8Y3D - chains I and O of the 16 polymer chains in the assembly; structure by electron microscopy, 5.10 A resolution (low resolution: residue-level contacts below are approximate; hydrogen-bond / salt-bridge calls are withheld).

== Chain I ==
Molecule: 250-nt DNA strand
Sequence (250 nucleotides; numbered 1 to 250; the number before each row is that of its first residue):
     1 ATCGGATGTATATATCTGACACGTGCCTGGAGACTAGGGAGTAATCCCCT
    51 TGGCGGTTAAAACGCGGGGGACAGCGCGTACGTGCGTTTAAGCGGTGCTA
   101 GAGCTGTCTACGACCAATTGAGCTCGAGCCTGGAGACTAGGGAGTAATCC
   151 CCTTGGCGGTTAAAACGCGGGGGACAGCGCGTACGTGCGTTTAAGCGGTG
   201 CTAGAGCTGTCTACGACCAATTGAGCGGCCTCGGCACCGGGATTCTCGAT

== Chain O ==
Molecule: Histone H3.1
Source organism: Homo sapiens
UniProt: P68431 (H31_HUMAN); residues 0-135 here correspond to UniProt positions 1-136 (UniProt number = residue number + 1)
Amino-acid sequence (139 residues; each row starts with the number of its first residue; numbers below 1 keep their minus sign (Gly-3 is residue -3)):
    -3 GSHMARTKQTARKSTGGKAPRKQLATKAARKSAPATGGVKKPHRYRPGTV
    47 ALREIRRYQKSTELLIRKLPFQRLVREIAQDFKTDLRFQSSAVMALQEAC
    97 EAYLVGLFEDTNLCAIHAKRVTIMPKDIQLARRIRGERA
Not modelled in the structure: -3 to 38, 135
Differences from the reference sequence: expression tag (-3 to -1)

== Chain I / chain O interface ==
Contacting residue pairs (17):
  DC152(I) - Gln85(O)
  DT153(I) - Arg72(O)
  DT153(I) - Phe84(O)
  DG170(I) - Pro43(O)
  DG171(I) - Arg42(O)
  DG171(I) - Pro43(O)
  DG172(I) - Val117(O)
  DG173(I) - Arg116(O)
  DG173(I) - Val117(O)
  DG173(I) - Thr118(O)
  DA174(I) - Arg116(O)
  DT246(I) - His39(O)
  DT246(I) - Tyr41(O)
  DT246(I) - Arg42(O)
  DT246(I) - Thr45(O)
  DC247(I) - Arg40(O)
  DC247(I) - Arg42(O)
Other interface residues (no listed pair), chain I (10 interface residues in all): DC245
Other interface residues (no listed pair), chain O (13 interface residues in all): Arg83

== In short ==
The interface between chain I and chain O involves 10 residues on one side and 13 on the other.
Chain I is a 250-nt DNA strand and chain O is Histone H3.1 (Homo sapiens); the structure, Cryo-EM structure of
the overlapping di-nucleosome (intermediate form2), was determined by electron microscopy, deposited together
with 8Y3C, 8Y3E and 8Y3F.
